PDB entry 5WVC | X-ray diffraction, 2.99 A resolution | chains A and F of the 6 polymer chains in the assembly

[Chain A]
Protein: Apoptotic protease-activating factor 1
Organism: Homo sapiens
Reference sequence: O14727 (APAF_HUMAN); residues 1-95 here = UniProt positions 1-95
Chain sequence (95 residues; each row starts with the number of its first residue):
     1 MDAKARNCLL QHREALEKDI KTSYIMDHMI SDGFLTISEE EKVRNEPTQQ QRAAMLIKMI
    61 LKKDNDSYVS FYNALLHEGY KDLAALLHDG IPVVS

[Chain F]
Protein: Caspase
Organism: Homo sapiens
Reference sequence: A8K7U6 (A8K7U6_HUMAN); residues 201-328 here correspond to UniProt positions 1-128 (UniProt number = residue number - 200)
Chain sequence (151 residues; numbered 178 to 328; the number before each row is that of its first residue):
   178 MGSSHHHHHH SSGLVPRGSH MASMDEADRR LLRRCRLRLV EELQVDQLWD VLLSRELFRP
   238 HMIEDIQRAG SGSRRDQARQ LIIDLETRGS QALPLFISCL EDTGQDMLAS FLRTNRQAAK
   298 LSKPTLENLT PVVLRPEIRK PEVLRPETPR P
Disordered / not traced: 178-198, 302-328
Modified / non-standard residues: Cys212 (S-hydroxycysteine; CSO)
Construct notes: expression tag (178-200)

[Chain A / chain F interface]
Pairs across the interface (5):
  Lys18(A) - Asp227(F)
  Glu46(A) - Arg245(F)  salt bridge
  Gln51(A) - Gln244(F)  hydrogen bond
  Met55(A) - Arg245(F)
  Lys58(A) - Glu241(F)  salt bridge
Also at the interface, not in a pair above, chain A (6 interface residues in all): Gln50

[In short]
Chain A and chain F form an interface of 6 and 4 residues respectively; the contacts include 1 hydrogen bond
and 2 salt bridges. Among the polar pairs are Glu46(A)-Arg245(F), Lys58(A)-Glu241(F) and Gln51(A)-Gln244(F).
Here chain A is Apoptotic protease-activating factor 1 and chain F is Caspase, both from Homo sapiens. Entry
5WVC (Structure of the CARD-CARD disk) was determined by X-ray diffraction.
